8DD1 - chain A; structure by X-ray diffraction, 2.03 A resolution.

Chain A:
Molecule: 3C-like proteinase nsp5
Source organism: Severe acute respiratory syndrome coronavirus 2
Notes: EC 3.4.22.69
Reference sequence: P0DTD1 (R1AB_SARS2); residues 1-306 here correspond to UniProt positions 3264-3569 (UniProt number = residue number + 3263)
Chain sequence (306 residues; row label = number of the first residue in the row):
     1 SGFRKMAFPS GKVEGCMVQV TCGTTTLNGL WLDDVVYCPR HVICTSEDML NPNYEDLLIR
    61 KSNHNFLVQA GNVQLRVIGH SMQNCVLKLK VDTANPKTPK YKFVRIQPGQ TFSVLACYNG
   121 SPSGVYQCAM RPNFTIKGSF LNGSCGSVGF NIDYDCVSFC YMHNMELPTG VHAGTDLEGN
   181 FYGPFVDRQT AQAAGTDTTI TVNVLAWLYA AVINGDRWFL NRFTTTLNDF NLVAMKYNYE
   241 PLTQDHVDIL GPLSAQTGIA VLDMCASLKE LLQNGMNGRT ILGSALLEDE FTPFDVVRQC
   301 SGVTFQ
Unresolved in the structure: 305-306
Covalent attachments: compound K36 linked to Cys-145
Differences from the reference sequence: engineered mutation Asn-164 (His3427 in P0DTD1)
Residues lining bound ligands: K36 ((1S,2S)-2-({N-[(benzyloxy)carbonyl]-L-leucyl}amino)-1-hydroxy-3-[(3S)-2-oxopyrrolidin-3-yl]propane-1-sulfonic acid): Ser-1, His-41, Met-49, Tyr-54, Phe-140, Leu-141, Asn-142, Gly-143, Ser-144, His-163, Asn-164, Met-165, Glu-166, His-172, Asp-187, Arg-188, Gln-189
UniProt features mapped onto this chain:
  - active site: His-41 (For 3CL-PRO activity), Cys-145 (Nucleophile)
  - site: Gln-306 (Cleavage)
  - cross-link (Glycyl lysine isopeptide (Lys-Gly)): Lys-5 (interchain with G-Cter in ubiquitin), Lys-90 (interchain with G-Cter in ubiquitin)
From the paper describing this entry:
  - mutagenesis - T135I, H164N (4.2-fold), M165A, M165C, M165I, M165L, M165T, M165V, E166Q, Q192C (7.0-fold), Q192F (3.5-fold), Q192W (8.0-fold): unchanged catalytic activity
  - mutagenesis - M165A, M165C, M165I, M165L, M165V: unchanged binding to nirmatrelvir
  - mutagenesis - M165T (29.9-fold): decreased binding to nirmatrelvir
  - mutagenesis - M49DEL, T135DEL, N142DEL, S144A (1.8-fold), S144D, S144E, S144F (5.8-fold), S144G (2.6-fold), S144H, S144K (534.0-fold), S144L (183.3-fold), S144M (8.0-fold), S144P (523.8-fold), S144Q, S144R (478.3-fold), S144T, S144V, S144W, S144Y (7.8-fold), S144DEL, M165DEL, E166A (7.5-fold), E166G (7.4-fold), E166H, E166I, E166K, E166L, E166V, E166Y, E166DEL, H172A (11.3-fold), H172F (9.9-fold), H172Q (3.2-fold), H172Y (13.9-fold), H172DEL, Q189DEL, Q192A (6.2-fold), Q192I (5.6-fold), Q192L (4.3-fold), Q192S (8.9-fold), Q192T (9.2-fold), Q192DEL: decreased catalytic activity
  - mutagenesis - H164N: unchanged binding to K36
  - catalytic residues: His-41, Cys-145 (citing earlier work)
  - catalytic residues: Gly-143, Ser-144 (proposed by the authors, not directly observed)
  - mutagenesis - H41M, H41T, H41Y, H163W: abolished catalytic activity
  - mutagenesis - M49I, M49L (1.74-fold), Q189E: increased catalytic activity
  - mutagenesis - S144A, E166Q: unchanged growth
  - mutagenesis - S144M, H172Q, H172Y: decreased growth

In short:
Compound K36 is covalently linked to Cys-145. UniProt lists active-site residues His-41 and Cys-145. From the
paper: catalytic residues His-41, Cys-145 and Gly-143 among others; M49DEL, T135DEL and N142DEL, among others,
reduce catalytic activity; 61 substitutions were tested in all.
Chain A is 3C-like proteinase nsp5 (Severe acute respiratory syndrome coronavirus 2); the structure,
SARS-CoV-2 Main Protease (Mpro) H164N Mutant in Complex with Inhibitor GC376, was determined by X-ray
diffraction (same publication as 8DCZ, 8DD9, 8DFE, 8DFN and 8DGB).
